PDB entry 1GRG | X-ray diffraction, 2.00 A resolution | chain A

[Chain A]
Protein: Glutathione reductase
Source organism: Homo sapiens
Notes: EC 1.6.4.2
Reference sequence: P00390 (GSHR_HUMAN); residue numbers follow UniProt; this construct covers 1-478
Amino-acid sequence (478 residues; numbered 1 to 478; the number before each row is that of its first residue):
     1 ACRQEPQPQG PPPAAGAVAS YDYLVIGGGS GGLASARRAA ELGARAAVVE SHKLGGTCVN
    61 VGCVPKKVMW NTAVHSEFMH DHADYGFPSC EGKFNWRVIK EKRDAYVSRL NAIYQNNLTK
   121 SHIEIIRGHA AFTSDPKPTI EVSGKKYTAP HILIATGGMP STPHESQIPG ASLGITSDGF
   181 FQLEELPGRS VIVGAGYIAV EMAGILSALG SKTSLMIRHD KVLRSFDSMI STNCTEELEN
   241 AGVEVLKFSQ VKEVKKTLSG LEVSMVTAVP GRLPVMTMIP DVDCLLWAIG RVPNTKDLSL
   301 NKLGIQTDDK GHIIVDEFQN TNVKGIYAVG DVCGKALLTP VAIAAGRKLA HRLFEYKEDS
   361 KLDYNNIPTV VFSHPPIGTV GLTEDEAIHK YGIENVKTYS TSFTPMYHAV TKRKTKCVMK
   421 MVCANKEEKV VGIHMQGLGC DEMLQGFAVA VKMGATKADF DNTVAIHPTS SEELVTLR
Disordered / not traced: 1-17
Modified / non-standard residues: C58 (s-[(2-chloroethyl)carbamoyl]-l-cysteine; 0A8)
Ligand contacts: FAD (flavin-adenine dinucleotide): I26, G27, G28, G29, S30, G31, G32, V49, E50, S51, H52, K53, G55, G56, T57, C58, V61, G62, C63, K66, G128, H129, A130, A155, T156, G157, G158, S177, F181, Y197, I198, R291, N294, L298, V329, G330, D331, L337, L338, T339, P340, A342, F372, H467, P468
Swiss-Prot annotation at these positions:
  - binding site (NADP(+)): G334
  - binding site (FAD): T383
  - natural variant: D297 (E297D: this construct carries the variant)

[Summary]
Bound to chain A: flavin-adenine dinucleotide. UniProt lists NADP+-binding residue G334 and FAD-binding
residue T383.
Chain A is Glutathione reductase (Homo sapiens); the structure, Substrate binding and catalysis by glutathione
reductase as derived from refined enzyme: substrate crystal structures at ..., was determined by X-ray
diffraction, deposited together with 1GRA, 1GRB, 1GRE and 1GRF.
